PDB entry 4K8X | X-ray diffraction, 2.28 A resolution | chains A and P of the 3 polymer chains in the assembly

# Chain A
Name: DNA polymerase
Notes: EC 2.7.7.7
UniProtKB: Q56366 (DPOL_THES9); residue numbers follow UniProt; this construct covers 1-775
Sequence (775 residues; numbered 1 to 775; the number before each row is that of its first residue):
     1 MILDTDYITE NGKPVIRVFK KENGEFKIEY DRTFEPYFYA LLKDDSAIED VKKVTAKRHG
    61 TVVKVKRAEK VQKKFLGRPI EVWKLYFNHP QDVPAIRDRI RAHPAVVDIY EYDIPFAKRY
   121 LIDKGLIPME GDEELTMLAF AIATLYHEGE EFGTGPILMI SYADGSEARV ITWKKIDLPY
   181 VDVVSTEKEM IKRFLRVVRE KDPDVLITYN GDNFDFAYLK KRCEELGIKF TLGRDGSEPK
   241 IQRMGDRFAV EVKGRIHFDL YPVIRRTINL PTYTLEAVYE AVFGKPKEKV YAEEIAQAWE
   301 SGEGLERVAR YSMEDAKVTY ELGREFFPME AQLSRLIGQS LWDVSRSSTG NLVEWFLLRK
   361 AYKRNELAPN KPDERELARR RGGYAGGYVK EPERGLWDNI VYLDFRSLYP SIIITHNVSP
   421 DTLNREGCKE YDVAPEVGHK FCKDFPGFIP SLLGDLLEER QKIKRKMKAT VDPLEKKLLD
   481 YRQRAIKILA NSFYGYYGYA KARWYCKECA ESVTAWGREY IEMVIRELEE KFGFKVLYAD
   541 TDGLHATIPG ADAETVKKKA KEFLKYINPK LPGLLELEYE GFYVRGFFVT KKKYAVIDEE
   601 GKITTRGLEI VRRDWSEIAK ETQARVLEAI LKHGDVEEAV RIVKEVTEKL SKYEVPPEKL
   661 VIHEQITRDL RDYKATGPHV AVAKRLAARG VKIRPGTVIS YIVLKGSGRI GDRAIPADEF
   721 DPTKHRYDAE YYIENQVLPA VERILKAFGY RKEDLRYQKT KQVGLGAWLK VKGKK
Disordered / not traced: 760-775
Cystine bridges: Cys428-Cys442, Cys506-Cys509
Construct notes: engineered mutation Ala141 (Asp in Q56366), Ala143 (Glu in Q56366)
Residues lining bound ligands: 5CY (1-(3-hydroxypropyl)-2-{(1E,3E,5E)-5-[1-(3-hydroxypropyl)-3,3-dimethyl-1,3-dihydro-2H-indol-2-ylidene]penta-1,3-dien-1-y l}-3,3-dimethyl-3H-indolium): Val263, Arg266, Thr267, Ile268, Val282, Phe283, Glu325, Phe326, Met329, Glu330, Leu333, Ser347, Thr349, Leu352, Tyr481, Ile488

# Chain P
Molecule: 12-nt DNA strand
Sequence (12 nucleotides; each row starts with the number of its first residue):
     1 CGCGAACTGC GC
Modified / non-standard residues: DOC (2',3'-dideoxycytidine-5'-monophosphate) at position 12

# Interface between chain A and chain P
Residue-residue contacts (31):
  Asn269(A) with DC10(P), hydrogen bond to the phosphate
  Asp540(A) with DG11(P), phosphate contact; DOC_12(P), sugar contact
  Thr541(A) with DOC_12(P), sugar contact
  Asp542(A) with DOC_12(P), sugar contact
  Lys592(A) with DG11(P), hydrogen bond to the base
  Tyr594(A) with DOC_12(P), hydrogen bond to the phosphate
  Arg606(A) with DG11(P), phosphate contact; DOC_12(P), salt bridge to the phosphate
  Gly607(A) with DC10(P), hydrogen bond to the phosphate; DG11(P), hydrogen bond to the phosphate
  Val611(A) with DC10(P), phosphate contact; DG11(P), phosphate contact
  Arg612(A) with DT8(P), hydrogen bond to the base; DG9(P), hydrogen bond to the sugar; DC10(P), phosphate contact
  Arg613(A) with DG9(P), salt bridge to the phosphate; DC10(P), hydrogen bond to the phosphate
  Asp614(A) with DG9(P), sugar contact
  Glu664(A) with DG9(P), phosphate contact
  Gln665(A) with DT8(P), phosphate contact; DG9(P), hydrogen bond to the phosphate
  Thr667(A) with DT8(P), hydrogen bond to the phosphate
  Arg668(A) with DC7(P), salt bridge to the phosphate; DT8(P), salt bridge to the phosphate
  Tyr673(A) with DC7(P), phosphate contact; DT8(P), hydrogen bond to the phosphate
  Lys674(A) with DC7(P), hydrogen bond to the phosphate
  Ala675(A) with DA6(P), phosphate contact; DC7(P), hydrogen bond to the phosphate
  His679(A) with DT8(P), salt bridge to the phosphate
Other interface residues (no listed pair), chain A (23 interface residues in all): Thr605, His663, Asp672

# Summary
Chain A and chain P form an interface of 23 and 7 residues respectively, with 13 hydrogen bonds and 5 salt
bridges. Among the polar pairs are Lys592(A)-DG11(P), Arg612(A)-DT8(P) and Arg612(A)-DG9(P). Ligands of chain
A: compound 5CY.
Chain A is DNA polymerase and chain P is a 12-nt DNA strand; the structure, Binary complex of 9N DNA
polymerase in the replicative state, was determined by X-ray diffraction, deposited together with 4K8Z.
